Entry 5NT0 (X-ray diffraction, 1.75 A resolution); this record covers chains A and C.

== Chain A ==
Protein: Tankyrase-2
Organism: Homo sapiens
Notes: EC 2.4.2.30
UniProtKB: Q9H2K2 (TNKS2_HUMAN); numbering as in UniProt (aligned over 946-1113)
Amino-acid sequence (191 residues; row label = number of the first residue in the row):
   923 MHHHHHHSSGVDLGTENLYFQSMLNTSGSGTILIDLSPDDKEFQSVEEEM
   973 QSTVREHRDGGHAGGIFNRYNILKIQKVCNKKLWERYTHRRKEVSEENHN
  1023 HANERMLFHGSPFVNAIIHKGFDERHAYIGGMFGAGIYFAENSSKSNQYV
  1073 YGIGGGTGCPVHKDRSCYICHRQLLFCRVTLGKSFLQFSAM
Not modelled in the structure: 923-951, 1113
Differences from the reference sequence: initiating methionine (923); expression tag (924-945)
Swiss-Prot annotation at these positions:
  - binding site (Zn(2+)): Cys-1081, His-1084, Cys-1089, Cys-1092
  - mutagenesis: Met-1054 (M1054V: Loss of activity)
Metal / ion sites: Zn2+: Cys-1081, His-1084, Cys-1089, Cys-1092
Residues lining bound ligands: 2-(3-aminophenyl)-3H-quinazolin-4-one (97H): Phe-1030, His-1031, Gly-1032, Ser-1033, Pro-1034, Phe-1035, His-1048, Ala-1049, Tyr-1050, Tyr-1060, Phe-1061, Ala-1062, Lys-1067, Ser-1068, Tyr-1071, Ile-1075

== Chain C ==
Protein: Tankyrase-2
Organism: Homo sapiens
Notes: EC 2.4.2.30
UniProtKB: Q9H2K2 (TNKS2_HUMAN); numbering as in UniProt (aligned over 1114-1162)
Amino-acid sequence (49 residues; row label = number of the first residue in the row):
  1114 KMAHSPPGHHSVTGRPSVNGLALAEYVIYRGEQAYPEYLITYQIMRPEG
Not modelled in the structure: 1114, 1162

== Chain A / chain C interface ==
Pairs across the interface (159):
  Leu-955(A) with Leu-1152(C), hydrophobic
  Leu-958(A) with Tyr-1151(C), hydrophobic
  Glu-964(A) with Tyr-1151(C), hydrogen bond
  Val-968(A) with Tyr-1151(C), hydrophobic; Ile-1153(C), hydrophobic
  Met-972(A) with Ile-1153(C), hydrophobic; Tyr-1155(C), hydrophobic
  Arg-977(A) with Asn-1132(C); Leu-1134(C); Ala-1135(C)
  Arg-980(A) with Val-1131(C)
  Gly-986(A) with Ile-1157(C)
  Ile-988(A) with Met-1158(C); Pro-1160(C)
  Phe-989(A) with Ile-1157(C), hydrophobic; Met-1158(C)
  Asn-990(A) with Pro-1160(C)
  Arg-991(A) with Met-1158(C), hydrogen bond (backbone-backbone)
  Tyr-992(A) with Tyr-1155(C), hydrophobic; Gln-1156(C); Ile-1157(C), hydrophobic; Met-1158(C)
  Asn-993(A) with Tyr-1155(C); Gln-1156(C), hydrogen bond (backbone-backbone); Met-1158(C)
  Ile-994(A) with Thr-1154(C)
  Leu-995(A) with Thr-1154(C), hydrogen bond (backbone-backbone); Gln-1156(C)
  Lys-996(A) with Leu-1152(C); Ile-1153(C); Thr-1154(C), hydrogen bond (backbone-backbone)
  Ile-997(A) with Leu-1152(C)
  Gln-998(A) with Glu-1150(C); Tyr-1151(C); Leu-1152(C), hydrogen bond (backbone-backbone)
  Lys-999(A) with Glu-1150(C); Tyr-1151(C)
  Val-1000(A) with Tyr-1148(C), hydrogen bond (backbone-side chain); Pro-1149(C); Glu-1150(C), hydrogen bond (backbone-backbone); Leu-1152(C)
  Cys-1001(A) with Tyr-1148(C)
  Asn-1002(A) with Tyr-1148(C), hydrogen bond (backbone-side chain)
  Leu-1005(A) with Tyr-1148(C)
  Trp-1006(A) with Tyr-1148(C); Glu-1150(C)
  Arg-1008(A) with Gly-1144(C); Glu-1145(C), salt bridge
  Tyr-1009(A) with Glu-1145(C); Gln-1146(C); Ala-1147(C); Tyr-1148(C)
  Arg-1012(A) with Arg-1143(C); Glu-1145(C); Gln-1146(C), hydrogen bond
  Val-1016(A) with His-1123(C)
  Glu-1019(A) with His-1123(C), salt bridge
  Arg-1027(A) with Tyr-1139(C), hydrogen bond
  Met-1028(A) with Glu-1150(C)
  Leu-1029(A) with Tyr-1139(C), hydrophobic
  Val-1036(A) with Leu-1152(C), hydrophobic
  Phe-1044(A) with Gly-1144(C); Ala-1147(C), hydrophobic
  Glu-1046(A) with Met-1115(C)
  Ala-1049(A) with Met-1115(C), hydrophobic
  Phe-1055(A) with Val-1125(C), hydrophobic; Gly-1127(C); Val-1140(C), hydrophobic; Tyr-1142(C), hydrogen bond (backbone-side chain)
  Ala-1057(A) with Met-1115(C); Ala-1116(C), hydrogen bond (backbone-backbone); Tyr-1142(C)
  Gly-1058(A) with Val-1140(C); Ile-1141(C); Tyr-1142(C)
  Ile-1059(A) with Met-1115(C), hydrophobic; Tyr-1139(C); Val-1140(C); Ile-1141(C), hydrogen bond (backbone-backbone); Gly-1144(C)
  Tyr-1060(A) with Tyr-1139(C); Val-1140(C), hydrophobic
  Phe-1061(A) with Glu-1138(C); Tyr-1139(C), hydrogen bond (backbone-backbone); Ile-1141(C), hydrophobic; Ala-1147(C), hydrophobic
  Ala-1062(A) with Ala-1137(C)
  Glu-1063(A) with Leu-1136(C); Ala-1137(C), hydrogen bond (backbone-backbone); Tyr-1139(C), hydrogen bond
  Asn-1064(A) with Ala-1135(C); Leu-1136(C), hydrogen bond (side chain-backbone)
  Lys-1067(A) with Glu-1138(C)
  Asn-1069(A) with Tyr-1155(C), hydrogen bond; Ile-1157(C)
  Val-1072(A) with Tyr-1155(C)
  Ser-1088(A) with Ile-1157(C)
  Cys-1089(A) with Ile-1157(C)
  Tyr-1090(A) with Gln-1156(C); Ile-1157(C); Met-1158(C); Arg-1159(C)
  Ile-1091(A) with Gln-1156(C), hydrogen bond (backbone-side chain)
  Cys-1092(A) with Gln-1156(C)
  His-1093(A) with Tyr-1155(C); Gln-1156(C)
  Arg-1094(A) with Ile-1153(C); Thr-1154(C); Tyr-1155(C), hydrogen bond (backbone-backbone); Ile-1157(C)
  Gln-1095(A) with Leu-1152(C); Ile-1153(C); Thr-1154(C), hydrogen bond; Tyr-1155(C)
  Leu-1096(A) with Tyr-1151(C); Leu-1152(C); Ile-1153(C), hydrogen bond (backbone-backbone); Tyr-1155(C)
  Leu-1097(A) with Tyr-1151(C); Leu-1152(C), hydrophobic
  Phe-1098(A) with Glu-1150(C), hydrogen bond (backbone-backbone); Tyr-1151(C), hydrogen bond (backbone-backbone)
  Cys-1099(A) with Tyr-1148(C); Pro-1149(C), hydrophobic
  Arg-1100(A) with Ala-1147(C); Tyr-1148(C), hydrogen bond (backbone-backbone); Glu-1150(C), salt bridge
  Val-1101(A) with Ile-1141(C), hydrophobic; Gln-1146(C)
  Thr-1102(A) with Ile-1141(C); Gln-1146(C), hydrogen bond (backbone-backbone)
  Leu-1103(A) with His-1123(C); Ser-1124(C), hydrogen bond (backbone-side chain); Tyr-1139(C), hydrophobic
  Gly-1104(A) with His-1123(C)
  Lys-1105(A) with Gly-1121(C); His-1122(C); His-1123(C), hydrogen bond (backbone-backbone); Ser-1124(C)
  Ser-1106(A) with His-1122(C); Ser-1124(C), hydrogen bond; Val-1125(C); Thr-1126(C), hydrogen bond
  Phe-1107(A) with Pro-1119(C), hydrophobic; His-1122(C); Ser-1124(C), hydrogen bond (backbone-backbone); Val-1125(C); Thr-1126(C), hydrogen bond (backbone-backbone)
  Leu-1108(A) with Thr-1126(C); Arg-1128(C)
  Gln-1109(A) with Thr-1126(C), hydrogen bond (backbone-backbone); Gly-1127(C); Arg-1128(C), hydrogen bond (backbone-backbone)
  Phe-1110(A) with Arg-1128(C)
  Ser-1111(A) with Arg-1128(C), hydrogen bond (backbone-backbone); Pro-1129(C); Ser-1130(C), hydrogen bond (backbone-backbone)
  Ala-1112(A) with Ser-1130(C), hydrogen bond (backbone-side chain); Val-1131(C), hydrophobic
Also at the interface, not in a pair above, chain A (84 interface residues in all): Thr-975, Glu-978, Gly-987, Glu-1015, Asn-1020, Phe-1030, Ile-1039, Ile-1040, Asp-1045, Gly-1056

== Overview ==
84 residues of chain A face 42 of chain C across their interface; the contacts include 38 hydrogen bonds and 3
salt bridges. Polar pairs include Arg-1008(A)/Glu-1145(C), Glu-1019(A)/His-1123(C) and
Arg-1100(A)/Glu-1150(C). Bound to chain A: 2-(3-aminophenyl)-3H-quinazolin-4-one.
Chain A is Tankyrase-2 and chain C is Tankyrase-2, both from Homo sapiens; the structure, Crystal structure of
TNKS2 in complex with 2-(3-aminophenyl)-3,4-dihydroquinazolin-4-one, was determined by X-ray diffraction,
deposited together with 5NSX, 5NT4, 5NVC, 5NVE, 5NVF, 5NVH and 5 further entries.
